6PXH - chains C and D of the 3 polymer chains in the assembly; structure by X-ray diffraction, 2.30 A resolution.

Chain C:
Protein: G2 heavy chain
Organism: Mus musculus
Amino-acid sequence (229 residues; row label = number of the first residue in the row; a row labelled like 82A-82C holds insertion residues (82A, then the next letters in order)):
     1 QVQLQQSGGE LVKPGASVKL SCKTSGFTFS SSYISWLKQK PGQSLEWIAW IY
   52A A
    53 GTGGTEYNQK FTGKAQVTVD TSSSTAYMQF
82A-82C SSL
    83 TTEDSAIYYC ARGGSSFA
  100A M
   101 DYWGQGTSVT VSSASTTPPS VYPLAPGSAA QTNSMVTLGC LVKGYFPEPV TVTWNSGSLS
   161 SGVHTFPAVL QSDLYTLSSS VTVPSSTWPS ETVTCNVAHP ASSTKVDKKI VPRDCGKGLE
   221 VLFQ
Unresolved in the structure: 127-133, 216-224
Disulfide bonds: Cys22-Cys92, Cys140-Cys195

Chain D:
Protein: G2 light chain
Organism: Mus musculus
Amino-acid sequence (218 residues; numbered 1 to 214 plus 4 insertion-coded residues; the number before each row is that of its first residue; a row labelled like 27A-27D holds insertion residues (27A, then the next letters in order)):
     1 QLVLTQSPAS LAVSLGQRAT ISCRASE
27A-27D SVDN
    28 YGISFMNWFQ QKPGQPPKLL IHTASNQGSG VPARFSGSGS GTDFSLNIHP VEDDDTAMYF
    88 CQQSEEVPLT FGAGTKLEIK RTDAAPTVSI FPPSSEQLTS GGASVVCFLN NFYPKDINVK
   148 WKIDGSERQN GVLNSWTDQD SKDSTYSMSS TLTLTKDEYE RHNSYTCEAT HKTSTSPIVK
   208 SFNRNEC
Disulfide bonds: Cys23-Cys88, Cys134-Cys194

Chain C / chain D interface:
Contacting residue pairs (71; chain C residue first):
  Leu37(C) - Phe98(D)  hydrophobic
  Gln39(C) - Gln38(D)  hydrogen bond
  Ser44(C) - Phe87(D)
  Ser44(C) - Phe98(D)
  Ser44(C) - Gly99(D)  hydrogen bond (side chain-backbone)
  Ser44(C) - Ala100(D)
  Leu45(C) - Pro44(D)  hydrophobic
  Leu45(C) - Phe98(D)
  Trp47(C) - Pro95(D)  hydrophobic
  Trp47(C) - Leu96(D)
  Trp50(C) - Val94(D)  hydrophobic
  Glu58(C) - Val94(D)
  Asn60(C) - Pro95(D)
  Tyr91(C) - Gln38(D)
  Tyr91(C) - Gln42(D)
  Tyr91(C) - Pro43(D)  hydrophobic
  Ser97(C) - Ser91(D)
  Ser98(C) - Phe32(D)
  Ser98(C) - Ser91(D)
  Ala100(C) - Asn34(D)
  Ala100(C) - Leu46(D)  hydrophobic
  Ala100(C) - His49(D)
  Met100A(C) - Phe36(D)
  Met100A(C) - Leu46(D)
  Asp101(C) - Leu46(D)
  Trp103(C) - Phe36(D)
  Trp103(C) - Pro43(D)  hydrophobic
  Trp103(C) - Pro44(D)
  Gly104(C) - Pro43(D)
  Tyr122(C) - Ser121(D)
  Tyr122(C) - Glu123(D)
  Tyr122(C) - Gln124(D)
  Tyr122(C) - Ser127(D)
  Pro123(C) - Ser121(D)
  Pro123(C) - Glu123(D)
  Leu124(C) - Phe118(D)
  Leu124(C) - Val133(D)  hydrophobic
  Leu124(C) - Phe135(D)  hydrophobic
  Ala125(C) - Phe118(D)
  Pro126(C) - Phe118(D)
  Thr137(C) - Ser116(D)
  Thr137(C) - Phe118(D)
  Leu141(C) - Ser131(D)
  Lys143(C) - Gln124(D)
  Lys143(C) - Ser131(D)
  Lys143(C) - Thr180(D)
  His164(C) - Asn137(D)
  His164(C) - Asn138(D)  hydrogen bond
  His164(C) - Ser174(D)  hydrogen bond
  Phe166(C) - Phe135(D)  hydrophobic
  Phe166(C) - Asn137(D)
  Phe166(C) - Ser162(D)
  Phe166(C) - Thr164(D)
  Phe166(C) - Ser174(D)
  Phe166(C) - Met175(D)
  Phe166(C) - Ser176(D)
  Pro167(C) - Ser162(D)  hydrogen bond (backbone-side chain)
  Pro167(C) - Trp163(D)
  Val169(C) - Leu160(D)  hydrophobic
  Val169(C) - Asn161(D)
  Val169(C) - Ser162(D)
  Gln171(C) - Leu160(D)
  Ser178(C) - Phe135(D)
  Ser178(C) - Ser176(D)  hydrogen bond
  Ser179(C) - Phe135(D)
  Ser180(C) - Phe135(D)
  Ser180(C) - Asn137(D)  hydrogen bond
  Lys208(C) - Glu123(D)  salt bridge
  Arg213(C) - Pro119(D)  hydrogen bond (side chain-backbone)
  Arg213(C) - Pro120(D)  hydrogen bond (side chain-backbone)
  Cys215(C) - Cys214(D)  disulfide
Other interface residues (no listed pair), chain C (43 interface residues in all): Gln43, Tyr59, Gly96, Gln105, Leu138, Gly139, Thr165, Thr176
Other interface residues (no listed pair), chain D (41 interface residues in all): Thr178
Cross-chain cystine bridges: Cys215(C)-Cys214(D)

Summary:
Chain C and chain D form an interface of 43 and 41 residues respectively, with 1 disulfide bond, 9 hydrogen
bonds and 1 salt bridge. Polar contacts include Lys208(C)-Glu123(D), Gln39(C)-Gln38(D) and Ser44(C)-Gly99(D).
Here chain C is G2 heavy chain and chain D is G2 light chain, both from Mus musculus. Entry 6PXH (Crystal
Structure of MERS-CoV S1-NTD bound with G2 Fab) was determined by X-ray diffraction (same publication as 6PZ8
and 6PXG).
